Entry 6RF8 (electron microscopy, 3.80 A resolution); this record covers chains N and b of the 5 polymer chains in the assembly.

Chain N:
Name: Neuronal migration protein doublecortin
From: Homo sapiens
Reference sequence: O43602 (DCX_HUMAN); residue numbers follow UniProt; this construct covers 44-142
Amino-acid sequence (99 residues; numbered 44 to 142; the number before each row is that of its first residue):
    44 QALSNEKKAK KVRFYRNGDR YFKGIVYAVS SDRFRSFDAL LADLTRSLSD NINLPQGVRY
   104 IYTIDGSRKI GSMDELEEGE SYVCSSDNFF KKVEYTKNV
Swiss-Prot annotation at these positions:
  - modified residue: Ser47 (Phosphoserine), Tyr70 (Phosphotyrosine), Ser74 (Phosphoserine), Ser90 (Phosphoserine), Ser110 (Phosphoserine), Ser115 (Phosphoserine)
  - natural variant: Ser47 (S47R: In LISX1 and SBHX), Lys50 (K50N: In SBHX), Arg59 (R59H: In SBHX; R59L: In LISX1 and SBHX), Asn60 (N60D: In LISX1), Asp62 (D62N: In LISX1 and SBHX), Gly67 (G67E: In SBHX), Ala71 (A71S: In LISX1), Arg78 (R78H: In SBH; R78L: In SBHX), Asp86 (D86H: In SBHX), Arg89 (R89G: In SBHX), Leu97 (L97R: In SBHX), Gly100 (G100A: In LISX1 and SBHX), 3 further natural variant entries in UniProt

Chain b:
Name: Tubulin beta-2B chain
From: Bos taurus
Reference sequence: Q6B856 (TBB2B_BOVIN); residues 1-429 here = UniProt positions 1-429
Amino-acid sequence (429 residues; numbered 1 to 429; the number before each row is that of its first residue):
     1 MREIVHIQAG QCGNQIGAKF WEVISDEHGI DPTGSYHGDS DLQLERINVY YNEAAGNKYV
    61 PRAILVDLEP GTMDSVRSGP FGQIFRPDNF VFGQSGAGNN WAKGHYTEGA ELVDSVLDVV
   121 RKESESCDCL QGFQLTHSLG GGTGSGMGTL LISKIREEYP DRIMNTFSVV PSPKVSDTVV
   181 EPYNATLSVH QLVENTDETY CIDNEALYDI CFRTLKLTTP TYGDLNHLVS ATMSGVTTCL
   241 RFPGQLNADL RKLAVNMVPF PRLHFFMPGF APLTSRGSQQ YRALTVPELT QQMFDAKNMM
   301 AACDPRHGRY LTVAAVFRGR MSMKEVDEQM LNVQNKNSSY FVEWIPNNVK TAVCDIPPRG
   361 LKMSATFIGN STAIQELFKR ISEQFTAMFR RKAFLHWYTG EGMDEMEFTE AESNMNDLVS
   421 EYQQYQDAT
Differences from the reference sequence: conflict Ala55 (Thr in Q6B856), Val170 (Met in Q6B856), Ala296 (Ser in Q6B856), Val316 (Ile in Q6B856)
Residues lining bound ligands: GDP (guanosine-5'-diphosphate): Gly10, Gln11, Cys12, Gln15, Ser138, Gly141, Gly142, Thr143, Gly144, Ser145, Asp177, Asn204, Tyr222, Asn226
Swiss-Prot annotation at these positions:
  - motif: Met1 to Ile4 (MREI motif)
  - binding site (GTP): Gln11, Glu69, Ser138, Gly142, Thr143, Gly144, Asn204, Asn226
  - binding site (Mg(2+)): Glu69
  - modified residue: Ser40 (Phosphoserine), Lys58 (N6-acetyllysine), Ser172 (Phosphoserine), Thr285 (Phosphothreonine), Thr290 (Phosphothreonine), Arg318 (Omega-N-methylarginine)
  - cross-link (Glycyl lysine isopeptide (Lys-Gly)): Lys58 (interchain with G-Cter in ubiquitin), Lys324 (interchain with G-Cter in ubiquitin)

Chain N / chain b interface:
Contacting residue pairs - 8 pairs, chain N then chain b:
  Tyr64(N) with His307(b)
  Asn94(N) with Lys174(b); Asp209(b), hydrogen bond
  Ile95(N) with Ala302(b); Cys303(b); Arg380(b)
  Pro98(N) with Lys174(b)
  Phe132(N) with Arg390(b)
Also at the interface, not in a pair above, chain N (8 interface residues in all): Asp93, Asn96, Lys134
Also at the interface, not in a pair above, chain b (12 interface residues in all): Pro173, Glu205, Asp304, Arg306, Glu383

In short:
8 residues of chain N and 12 residues of chain b are in contact, with 1 hydrogen bond. The hydrogen-bonded
pair is Asn94(N)-Asp209(b). Ligands of chain b: GDP. From UniProt: 8 GTP-binding residues and Mg2+-binding
residue Glu69(b) on chain b.
Here chain N is Neuronal migration protein doublecortin (Homo sapiens) and chain b is Tubulin beta-2B chain
(Bos taurus). Entry 6RF8 (Cryo-EM structure of the N-terminal DC repeat (NDC) of NDC-NDC chimera (human
sequence) bound to 13-protofilament ...) was determined by electron microscopy.
